6P0S - chains B and D of the 5 polymer chains in the assembly; structure by X-ray diffraction, 2.70 A resolution.

Chain B:
Name: DNA-binding protein Fis
Source organism: Escherichia coli
Reference sequence: P0A6R3 (FIS_ECOLI); numbering as in UniProt (aligned over 1-98)
Sequence (98 residues; each row starts with the number of its first residue):
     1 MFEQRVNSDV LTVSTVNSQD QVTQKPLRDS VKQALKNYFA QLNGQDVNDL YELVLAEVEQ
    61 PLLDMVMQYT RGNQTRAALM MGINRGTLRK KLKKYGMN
Disordered / not traced: 1-8, 16-23
Swiss-Prot annotation at these positions:
  - DNA-binding region: Gln74 to Lys93 (H-T-H motif)
  - region: Asn17 to Gly44 (Required for the stimulation of HIN-mediated recombination)
From the paper describing this entry:
  - binding site for DNA (27-mer), fx1-2 (chain D): Asn73, Arg85
  - binding site for DNA (27-mer), fx1-2: Asn84
  - binding site for DNA (27-mer), fx1-2 (chain D): Thr75 (proposed by the authors, not directly observed)

Chain D:
Molecule: DNA (27-mer), fx1-2
Sequence (27 nucleotides; numbered 1 to 27; the number before each row is that of its first residue):
     1 AATGTAGTCT GTTTTTTATG CAAAATT

Chain B / chain D interface:
Pairs across the interface (8):
  Ile83(B) with DT17(D), phosphate contact
  Asn84(B) with DT17(D), hydrogen bond to the phosphate; DA18(D), hydrogen bond to the base
  Thr87(B) with DT16(D), sugar contact; DT17(D), hydrogen bond to the phosphate
  Lys90(B) with DT15(D), sugar contact; DT16(D), salt bridge to the phosphate
  Lys91(B) with DT16(D), salt bridge to the phosphate
Also at the interface, not in a pair above, chain B (8 interface residues in all): Arg71, Gly82, Arg85
Also at the interface, not in a pair above, chain D (6 interface residues in all): DG20, DT27

Summary:
8 residues of chain B face 6 of chain D across their interface, with 3 hydrogen bonds and 2 salt bridges.
Among the polar pairs are Asn84(B)-DA18(D), Asn84(B)-DT17(D) and Thr87(B)-DT17(D). The paper reports a binding
site for DNA (27-mer), fx1-2 (chain D) at Asn73(B), Arg85(B) and Thr75(B); a binding site for DNA (27-mer),
fx1-2 at Asn84(B).
Here chain B is DNA-binding protein Fis (Escherichia coli) and chain D is DNA (27-mer), fx1-2. Entry 6P0S
(Crystal structure of ternary DNA complex "FX2" containing E. coli Fis and phage lambda Xis) was determined by
X-ray diffraction (same publication as 6P0T and 6P0U).
